9G26 - chains B and S of the 17 polymer chains in the assembly; structure by electron microscopy, 3.40 A resolution.

# Chain B
Name: DNA-directed RNA polymerase I subunit RPA135
Organism: Saccharomyces cerevisiae
Notes: EC 2.7.7.6
UniProtKB: P22138 (RPA2_YEAST); residue numbers follow UniProt; this construct covers 1-1203
Amino-acid sequence (1203 residues; row label = number of the first residue in the row):
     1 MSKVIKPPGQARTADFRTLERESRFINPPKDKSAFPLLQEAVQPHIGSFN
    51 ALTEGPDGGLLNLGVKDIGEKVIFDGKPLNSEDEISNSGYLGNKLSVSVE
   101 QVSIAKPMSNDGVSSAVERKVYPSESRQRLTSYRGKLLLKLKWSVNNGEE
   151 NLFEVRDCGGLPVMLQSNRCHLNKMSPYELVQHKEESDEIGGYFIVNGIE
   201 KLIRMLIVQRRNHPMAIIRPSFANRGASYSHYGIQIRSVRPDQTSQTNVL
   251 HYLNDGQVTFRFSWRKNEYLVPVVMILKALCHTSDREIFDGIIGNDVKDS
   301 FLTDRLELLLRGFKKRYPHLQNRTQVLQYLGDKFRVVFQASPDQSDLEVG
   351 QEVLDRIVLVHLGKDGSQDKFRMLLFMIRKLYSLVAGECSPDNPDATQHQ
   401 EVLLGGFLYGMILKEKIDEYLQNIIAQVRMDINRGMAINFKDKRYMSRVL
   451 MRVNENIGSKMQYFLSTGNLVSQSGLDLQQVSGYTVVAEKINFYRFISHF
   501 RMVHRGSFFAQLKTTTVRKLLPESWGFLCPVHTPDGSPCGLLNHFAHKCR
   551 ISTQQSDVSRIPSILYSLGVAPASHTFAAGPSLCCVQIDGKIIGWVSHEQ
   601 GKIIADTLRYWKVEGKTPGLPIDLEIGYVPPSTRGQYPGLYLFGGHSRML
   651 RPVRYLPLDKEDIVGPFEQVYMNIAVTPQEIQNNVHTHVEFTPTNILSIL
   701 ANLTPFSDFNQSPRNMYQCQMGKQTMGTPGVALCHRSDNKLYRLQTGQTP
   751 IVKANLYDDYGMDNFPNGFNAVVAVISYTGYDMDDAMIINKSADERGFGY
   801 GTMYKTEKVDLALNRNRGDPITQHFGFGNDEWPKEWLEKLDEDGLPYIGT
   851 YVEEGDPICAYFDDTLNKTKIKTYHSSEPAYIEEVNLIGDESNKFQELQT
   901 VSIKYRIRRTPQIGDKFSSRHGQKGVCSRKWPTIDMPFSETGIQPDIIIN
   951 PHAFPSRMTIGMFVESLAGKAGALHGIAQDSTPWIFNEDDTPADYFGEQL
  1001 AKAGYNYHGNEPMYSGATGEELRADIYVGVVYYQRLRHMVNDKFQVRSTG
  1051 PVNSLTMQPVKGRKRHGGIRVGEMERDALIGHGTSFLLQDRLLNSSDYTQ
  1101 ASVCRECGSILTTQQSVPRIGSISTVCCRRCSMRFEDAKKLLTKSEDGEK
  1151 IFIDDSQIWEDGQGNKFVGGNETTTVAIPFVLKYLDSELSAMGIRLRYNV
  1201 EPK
Disordered / not traced: 1-10, 79-88, 112-115, 1140-1154
UniProt features mapped onto this chain:
  - zinc finger: Cys1104 to Cys1131 (C4-type)
  - modified residue: Ser2 (N-acetylserine), Ser81 (Phosphoserine), Ser1156 (Phosphoserine)

# Chain S
Molecule: Non-template DNA
Sequence (38 nucleotides; each row starts with the number of its first residue):
     1 GATTTCATACGCCATTCCTTCTCTCTGCTTATCGGTAG
Disordered / not traced: 1-5, 14-21

# Interface between chain B and chain S
Pairs across the interface (8):
  Arg219(B) with DC23(S), salt bridge to the phosphate
  Ser221(B) with DC23(S), hydrogen bond to the phosphate
  Met451(B) with DC6(S), base contact
  Gln479(B) with DT22(S), base contact
  Phe508(B) with DT22(S), base contact
  Lys513(B) with DT24(S), base contact
  Arg817(B) with DA7(S), phosphate contact; DT8(S), phosphate contact
Also at the interface, not in a pair above, chain B (10 interface residues in all): Arg448, Val481, Asn816

# Summary
The interface between chain B and chain S involves 10 residues on one side and 6 on the other, with 1 hydrogen
bond and 1 salt bridge. Polar contacts include Ser221(B)-DC23(S) and Arg219(B)-DC23(S).
Chain B is DNA-directed RNA polymerase I subunit RPA135 (Saccharomyces cerevisiae) and chain S is Non-template
DNA; the structure, Yeast RNA polymerase I elongation complex stalled by an apurinic site, closed state, was
determined by electron microscopy together with 9G1V, 9G1X, 9G23, 9G24, 9G27, 9G29, 9G2B and 9G2C from the
same study.
